PDB entry 5VSU | X-ray diffraction, 3.10 A resolution | chains E and G of the 9 polymer chains in the assembly

Chain E:
Molecule: U6 snRNA-associated Sm-like protein LSm5
Organism: Saccharomyces cerevisiae (strain ATCC 204508 / S288c)
UniProtKB: P40089 (LSM5_YEAST); numbering as in UniProt (aligned over 1-93)
Chain sequence (96 residues; numbered -2 to 93; the number before each row is that of its first residue; numbers below 1 keep their minus sign (Met-2 is residue -2)):
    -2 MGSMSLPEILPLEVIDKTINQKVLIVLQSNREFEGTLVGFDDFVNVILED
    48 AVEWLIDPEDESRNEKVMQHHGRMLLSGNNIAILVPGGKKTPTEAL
Disordered / not traced: -2 to 0, 88-93
Differences from the reference sequence: initiating methionine (-2); expression tag (-1 to 0)
UniProt features mapped onto this chain:
  - mutagenesis: Ser74 (S74A: Slightly increases affinity for poly-U RNA ends)

Chain G:
Molecule: U6 snRNA-associated Sm-like protein LSm7
Organism: Saccharomyces cerevisiae (strain ATCC 204508 / S288c)
UniProtKB: P53905 (LSM7_YEAST); numbering as in UniProt (aligned over 1-115)
Chain sequence (118 residues; each row starts with the number of its first residue; numbers below 1 keep their minus sign (Met-2 is residue -2)):
    -2 MGSMHQQHSKSENKPQQQRKKFEGPKREAILDLAKYKDSKIRVKLMGGKL
    48 VIGVLKGYDQLMNLVLDDTVEYMSNPDDENNTELISKNARKLGLTVIRGT
    98 ILVSLSSAEGSDVLYMQK
Disordered / not traced: -2 to 25, 72-81, 106-115
Differences from the reference sequence: initiating methionine (-2); expression tag (-1 to 0)
UniProt features mapped onto this chain:
  - mutagenesis: Arg95 (R95A: Slightly reduces affinity for poly-U RNA ends)

Interface between chain E and chain G:
Pairs across the interface - 40 pairs, chain E then chain G:
  Glu5(E) - Lys53(G)
  Ile6(E) - Gly54(G)
  Ile6(E) - Tyr55(G)
  Leu7(E) - Tyr55(G)
  Pro8(E) - Tyr55(G)
  Pro8(E) - Asn60(G)
  Pro8(E) - Leu61(G)
  Pro8(E) - Val62(G)  hydrophobic
  Val23(E) - Lys46(G)
  Leu24(E) - Lys46(G)
  Gln25(E) - Gly44(G)
  Gln25(E) - Lys46(G)  hydrogen bond (backbone-side chain)
  Gln25(E) - Ile98(G)
  Ser26(E) - Lys46(G)  hydrogen bond (backbone-side chain)
  Asn27(E) - Lys46(G)  hydrogen bond
  Asn27(E) - Met70(G)
  Glu29(E) - Arg87(G)  salt bridge
  Phe40(E) - Arg95(G)
  Val41(E) - Arg95(G)
  Ile53(E) - Met70(G)  hydrophobic
  Pro55(E) - Met70(G)  hydrophobic
  Pro55(E) - Asn85(G)
  Glu56(E) - Lys84(G)
  Glu56(E) - Asn85(G)
  Glu58(E) - Arg87(G)  salt bridge
  Ile78(E) - Arg95(G)
  Ala79(E) - Val93(G)
  Ala79(E) - Ile94(G)
  Ala79(E) - Arg95(G)  hydrogen bond (backbone-backbone)
  Ala79(E) - Ile98(G)  hydrophobic
  Ile80(E) - Val48(G)  hydrophobic
  Ile80(E) - Thr92(G)
  Ile80(E) - Val93(G)
  Ile80(E) - Ile94(G)  hydrophobic
  Leu81(E) - Thr92(G)
  Leu81(E) - Val93(G)  hydrogen bond (backbone-backbone)
  Val82(E) - Leu89(G)
  Val82(E) - Leu91(G)
  Val82(E) - Thr92(G)
  Pro83(E) - Leu91(G)
Other interface residues (no listed pair), chain E (26 interface residues in all): Leu9, Val11, Ile12, Leu21
Other interface residues (no listed pair), chain G (24 interface residues in all): Leu42, Asp56, Glu68, Ala86

Summary:
26 residues of chain E face 24 of chain G across their interface; the contacts include 5 hydrogen bonds and 2
salt bridges. Among the polar pairs are Glu29(E)-Arg87(G), Glu58(E)-Arg87(G) and Gln25(E)-Lys46(G).
Here chain E is U6 snRNA-associated Sm-like protein LSm5 and chain G is U6 snRNA-associated Sm-like protein
LSm7, both from Saccharomyces cerevisiae (strain ATCC 204508 / S288c). Entry 5VSU (Structure of yeast U6 snRNP
with 2'-phosphate terminated U6 RNA) was determined by X-ray diffraction together with 6ASO from the same
study.
